Entry 4JN9 (X-ray diffraction, 1.90 A resolution); this record covers chains A and B.

Chain A (and B):
Protein: DepH
Organism: Chromobacterium violaceum
Notes: chain B of this document is another copy of the same molecule, construct and numbering; everything in this record applies to it too
UniProt: A4ZPY8 (A4ZPY8_CHRVL); residues 22-340 here correspond to UniProt positions 1-319 (UniProt number = residue number - 21)
Chain sequence (340 residues; each row starts with the number of its first residue):
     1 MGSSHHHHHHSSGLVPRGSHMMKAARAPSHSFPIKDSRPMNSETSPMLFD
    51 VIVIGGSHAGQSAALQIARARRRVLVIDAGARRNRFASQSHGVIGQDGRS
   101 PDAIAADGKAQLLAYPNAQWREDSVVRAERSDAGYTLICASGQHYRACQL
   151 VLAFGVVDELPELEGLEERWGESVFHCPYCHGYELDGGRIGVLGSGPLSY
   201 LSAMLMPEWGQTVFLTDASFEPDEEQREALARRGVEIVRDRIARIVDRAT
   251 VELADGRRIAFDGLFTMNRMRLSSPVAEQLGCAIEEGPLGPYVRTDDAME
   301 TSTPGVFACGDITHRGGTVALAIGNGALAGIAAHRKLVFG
Disordered / not traced: 1-41 (chain B: 1-46)
Disulfides: Cys177-Cys180
Sequence notes: expression tag (1-21)
Metal / ion sites: Mg2+ near Ser90 (its only coordinating residue here)
Ligand contacts: FAD (flavin-adenine dinucleotide): Ile54, Gly55, Gly56, Ser57, His58, Ala59, Gly60, Ile77, Asp78, Ala79, Gly80, Ala81, Arg82, Arg83, Asn84, Ala87, Gln89, Ser90, His91, Val93, Asp123, Ser124, Val125, Ala153, Phe154, Gly155, Asp158, Trp170, Gly171, Cys180, His181, Ser273, Ser274, Cys309, Gly310, Asp311, Gly317, Thr318, Val319, Ala320, Ala322
What the authors report for this chain:
  - contacts within the chain: Met270-Leu289 (backbone contact)
  - binding site for flavin-adenine dinucleotide: Ser57, Ala59, Ile77, Asp78, Ala79, Ala81, Arg83, His91, Val125, Phe154, Trp170, Gly171, Cys180, His181, Ser273, Asp311, Val319
  - mutagenesis - Y179A, E286DEL/G287DEL (more than 80%), H314A, H314A/R315A, R315A: decreased catalytic activity
  - mutagenesis - M267A, P288A: unchanged catalytic activity
  - catalytic residues: Cys177 (proposed by the authors, not directly observed)

Chain A / chain B interface:
Pairs across the interface (95):
  Gln61(A) - Ile94(B)
  Ser62(A) - Ile94(B)
  Leu65(A) - Gly92(B)
  Leu65(A) - Val93(B)
  Leu65(A) - Ile94(B)
  Gln66(A) - Gly92(B)
  Ala68(A) - Tyr183(B)
  Arg69(A) - His91(B)  hydrogen bond
  Arg69(A) - Gly92(B)
  Arg69(A) - Asp97(B)
  Arg69(A) - Tyr179(B)  hydrogen bond (side chain-backbone)
  Arg69(A) - Cys180(B)  hydrogen bond (side chain-backbone)
  Arg69(A) - His181(B)
  Arg69(A) - Tyr183(B)
  Arg69(A) - Glu184(B)  salt bridge
  Arg69(A) - Trp209(B)  hydrogen bond (backbone-side chain)
  Ala70(A) - Glu208(B)
  Ala70(A) - Trp209(B)
  Arg71(A) - Tyr183(B)  hydrogen bond (side chain-backbone)
  Arg71(A) - Asp186(B)  salt bridge
  Arg71(A) - Glu208(B)
  Arg72(A) - Glu208(B)  salt bridge
  His91(A) - Arg69(B)  hydrogen bond
  Gly92(A) - Leu65(B)
  Gly92(A) - Gln66(B)
  Gly92(A) - Arg69(B)
  Val93(A) - Leu65(B)
  Ile94(A) - Gln61(B)
  Ile94(A) - Ser62(B)
  Ile94(A) - Leu65(B)
  Ile94(A) - Gly108(B)
  Ile94(A) - Gln111(B)
  Ile94(A) - Ile323(B)  hydrophobic
  Gly95(A) - Gln111(B)  hydrogen bond (backbone-side chain)
  Gln96(A) - Gln96(B)
  Gln96(A) - Gln111(B)  hydrogen bond (backbone-side chain)
  Asp97(A) - Arg69(B)
  Asp97(A) - Gln111(B)  hydrogen bond (backbone-side chain)
  Asp97(A) - Tyr115(B)  hydrogen bond
  Arg99(A) - Asp107(B)  salt bridge
  Arg99(A) - Gln111(B)
  Gly108(A) - Ile94(B)
  Gln111(A) - Gly95(B)  hydrogen bond (side chain-backbone)
  Gln111(A) - Gln96(B)  hydrogen bond (side chain-backbone)
  Gln111(A) - Asp97(B)  hydrogen bond (side chain-backbone)
  Tyr115(A) - His91(B)
  Tyr115(A) - Asp97(B)  hydrogen bond
  Tyr115(A) - Tyr183(B)
  Pro116(A) - Tyr183(B)
  Asn117(A) - Tyr183(B)
  Tyr179(A) - Arg69(B)  hydrogen bond (backbone-side chain)
  Tyr179(A) - Ile331(B)  hydrophobic
  Tyr179(A) - His334(B)
  Cys180(A) - Arg69(B)  hydrogen bond (backbone-side chain)
  His181(A) - Arg69(B)
  Tyr183(A) - Ala68(B)
  Tyr183(A) - Arg69(B)
  Tyr183(A) - Arg71(B)  hydrogen bond (backbone-side chain)
  Tyr183(A) - Tyr115(B)
  Tyr183(A) - Pro116(B)
  Glu184(A) - Arg69(B)  salt bridge
  Asp186(A) - Arg71(B)  salt bridge
  Leu201(A) - Phe339(B)
  Met204(A) - Phe339(B)  hydrophobic
  Leu205(A) - His334(B)
  Glu208(A) - Arg71(B)
  Glu208(A) - Arg72(B)  salt bridge
  Glu208(A) - His334(B)  salt bridge
  Glu208(A) - Val338(B)
  Trp209(A) - Arg69(B)  hydrogen bond (side chain-backbone)
  Trp209(A) - Ala70(B)
  Arg233(A) - Val338(B)
  Asp297(A) - Arg315(B)  salt bridge
  Ala320(A) - Gly324(B)
  Ala320(A) - Ala327(B)  hydrophobic
  Leu321(A) - Gly324(B)
  Leu321(A) - Leu328(B)  hydrophobic
  Ile323(A) - Ile94(B)  hydrophobic
  Gly324(A) - Ala320(B)
  Gly324(A) - Leu321(B)
  Ala327(A) - Ala320(B)  hydrophobic
  Leu328(A) - Arg315(B)
  Leu328(A) - Leu321(B)  hydrophobic
  Ile331(A) - Tyr179(B)
  His334(A) - Tyr179(B)
  His334(A) - Leu205(B)
  His334(A) - Glu208(B)  salt bridge
  His334(A) - Trp209(B)
  Val338(A) - Leu205(B)  hydrophobic
  Val338(A) - Glu208(B)
  Val338(A) - Arg233(B)  hydrogen bond (backbone-side chain)
  Phe339(A) - Leu201(B)
  Phe339(A) - Met204(B)  hydrophobic
  Phe339(A) - Leu205(B)  hydrophobic
  Phe339(A) - Arg233(B)
Other interface residues (no listed pair), chain A (50 interface residues in all): His58, Gly182, Gly187, Arg315, Arg335
Other interface residues (no listed pair), chain B (51 interface residues in all): His58, Leu112, Asn117, Gly182, Gly187, Asp297, Arg335

Summary:
50 residues of chain A and 51 residues of chain B are in contact, with 19 hydrogen bonds and 10 salt bridges.
Polar pairs include Arg69(A)-Glu184(B), Arg71(A)-Asp186(B) and Arg72(A)-Glu208(B). From the paper: the
catalytic residue Cys177(A); Y179A, E286DEL/G287DEL and H314A of chain A, among others, reduce catalytic
activity; 7 substitutions were tested in all.
Chain A and chain B are both DepH (Chromobacterium violaceum); the structure, Crystal structure of the DepH,
was determined by X-ray diffraction (same publication as 4JNA).
